PDB entry 2ZEJ | X-ray diffraction, 2.00 A resolution | chains A and B

# Chain A (and B)
Molecule: Leucine-rich repeat kinase 2
Source organism: Homo sapiens
Notes: EC 2.7.11.1; fragment: ROC-GTPase domain; chain B of this document is another copy of the same molecule, construct and numbering; everything in this record applies to it too
UniProtKB: Q17RV3 (Q17RV3_HUMAN); residues 1333-1516 here = UniProt positions 1333-1516
Chain sequence (184 residues; numbered 1333 to 1516; the number before each row is that of its first residue):
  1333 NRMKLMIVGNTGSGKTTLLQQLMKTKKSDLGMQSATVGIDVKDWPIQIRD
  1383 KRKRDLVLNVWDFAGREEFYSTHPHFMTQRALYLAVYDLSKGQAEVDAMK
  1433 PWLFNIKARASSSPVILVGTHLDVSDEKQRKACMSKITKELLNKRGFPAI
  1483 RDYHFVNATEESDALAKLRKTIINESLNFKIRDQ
Unresolved in the structure: 1333-1334, 1357-1367, 1379-1387, 1512-1516 (chain B: 1333-1334, 1358-1364, 1379-1387, 1513-1516)
Modified / non-standard residues: Mse1335, Mse1338, Mse1355, Mse1409, Mse1431, Mse1466 (selenomethionine; parent Met); Mse1364 (selenomethionine)
Bound ions: Mg2+: Thr1348 (together with GDP)
Ligand contacts:
  - GDP (guanosine-5'-diphosphate), molecule 1: Asn1342, Thr1343, Gly1344, Ser1345, Gly1346, Lys1347, Thr1348, Thr1349, Ala1396
  - GDP, molecule 2: Thr1452, His1453, Leu1454, Asp1455, Val1456, Val1488, Asn1489, Ala1490, Thr1491
What the authors report for this chain:
  - self-association interface (contacts with another copy of this molecule); pairs are residue here / residue on that copy: Phe1401-Arg1441, Trp1434-Phe1401 (pi stacking), Arg1441-Thr1404 (hydrogen bond), Arg1441-Pro1406 (hydrophobic contact), Lys1336, Ile1371, Val1373, Trp1393, Pro1406, Ala1413
  - disease-associated variants - R1441C: decreased binding to full-length (wild-type) LRRK2
  - mutagenesis - R1441C: decreased catalytic activity (GTP hydrolysis)
  - disease-associated variants - R1441G, R1441H, A1442P (citing earlier work)
  - disease-associated variants - I1371V (proposed by the authors, not directly observed)
  - contacts within the chain: Ile1371-Thr1404 (hydrophobic contact)
  - Mg2+ coordination: Thr1348
  - Mg2+ coordination through a water molecule: Thr1368, Asp1394
  - binding site for GDP: Gly1344, Ser1345, Gly1346, Lys1347, Thr1349, His1453, Asp1455, Asn1489, Thr1491
  - mutagenesis - T1343G, R1398Q: unchanged catalytic activity on autophosphorylation
  - mutagenesis - R1441C: decreased catalytic activity on GTP
  - disease-associated variants - I1371V, A1442P: decreased stability (proposed by the authors, not directly observed)

# Interface between chain A and chain B
Residue-residue contacts (123; chain A residue first):
  Lys1336(A) with Ser1403(B), hydrogen bond (side chain-backbone); Phe1408(B); Mse1409(B); Arg1412(B), hydrogen bond (backbone-backbone); Ala1413(B); Leu1414(B), hydrogen bond (backbone-backbone)
  Leu1337(A) with Leu1414(B)
  Mse1338(A) with Ala1413(B), hydrophobic; Leu1414(B), hydrogen bond (backbone-backbone); Tyr1415(B); Leu1416(B), hydrogen bond (backbone-backbone)
  Ile1339(A) with Leu1416(B); Val1418(B), hydrophobic
  Val1340(A) with Leu1416(B), hydrogen bond (backbone-backbone); Ala1417(B); Val1418(B), hydrogen bond (backbone-backbone); Trp1434(B), hydrophobic; Ile1438(B), hydrophobic
  Gly1341(A) with Val1418(B); Trp1434(B)
  Asn1342(A) with Ala1430(B); Trp1434(B), hydrogen bond
  Ser1345(A) with Val1418(B); Thr1452(B), hydrogen bond (backbone-side chain); His1453(B)
  Lys1347(A) with Val1418(B)
  Thr1349(A) with Ala1490(B); Thr1491(B)
  Leu1350(A) with Leu1416(B), hydrophobic; Val1418(B), hydrophobic; Val1450(B), hydrophobic; Val1488(B), hydrophobic; Ala1490(B), hydrophobic; Leu1497(B), hydrophobic; Leu1500(B), hydrophobic
  Gln1353(A) with Ala1490(B); Thr1491(B); Glu1492(B); Glu1493(B); Leu1497(B); Arg1501(B), hydrogen bond (backbone-side chain)
  Leu1354(A) with Leu1497(B), hydrophobic; Arg1501(B), hydrogen bond (backbone-side chain)
  Val1369(A) with Val1373(B)
  Ile1371(A) with Val1373(B)
  Val1373(A) with Ile1371(B)
  Pro1377(A) with Gln1365(B)
  Leu1388(A) with Leu1509(B), hydrophobic
  Leu1390(A) with Ile1504(B), hydrophobic; Ser1508(B)
  Trp1393(A) with Trp1393(B), hydrophobic; Mse1409(B), hydrophobic
  Gly1397(A) with Trp1434(B)
  Arg1398(A) with Trp1434(B)
  Phe1401(A) with Tyr1415(B), hydrophobic; Trp1434(B), hydrophobic; Asn1437(B); Arg1441(B), hydrogen bond (backbone-side chain)
  Tyr1402(A) with Arg1441(B)
  Ser1403(A) with Lys1336(B), hydrogen bond (backbone-side chain)
  Thr1404(A) with Arg1441(B), hydrogen bond
  His1405(A) with Arg1441(B)
  Pro1406(A) with Thr1410(B)
  Phe1408(A) with Lys1336(B)
  Mse1409(A) with Lys1336(B); Trp1393(B)
  Thr1410(A) with Pro1406(B)
  Arg1412(A) with Mse1335(B); Lys1336(B), hydrogen bond (backbone-backbone)
  Ala1413(A) with Lys1336(B); Mse1338(B), hydrophobic
  Leu1414(A) with Mse1335(B), hydrophobic; Lys1336(B), hydrogen bond (backbone-backbone); Leu1337(B); Mse1338(B), hydrogen bond (backbone-backbone)
  Tyr1415(A) with Mse1338(B); Phe1401(B)
  Leu1416(A) with Mse1338(B), hydrogen bond (backbone-backbone); Ile1339(B); Val1340(B), hydrogen bond (backbone-backbone); Leu1350(B), hydrophobic
  Ala1417(A) with Val1340(B)
  Val1418(A) with Ile1339(B), hydrophobic; Val1340(B), hydrogen bond (backbone-backbone); Gly1341(B); Ser1345(B); Lys1347(B); Leu1350(B), hydrophobic
  Lys1423(A) with Gly1344(B)
  Pro1433(A) with Arg1398(B)
  Trp1434(A) with Val1340(B), hydrophobic; Gly1341(B); Asn1342(B); Gly1397(B); Arg1398(B); Phe1401(B), hydrophobic
  Asn1437(A) with Arg1398(B)
  Ile1438(A) with Val1340(B), hydrophobic
  Arg1441(A) with Phe1401(B), hydrogen bond (side chain-backbone); Thr1404(B), hydrogen bond; His1405(B)
  Thr1452(A) with Ser1345(B), hydrogen bond (side chain-backbone)
  His1453(A) with Ser1345(B)
  Val1488(A) with Leu1350(B), hydrophobic
  Ala1490(A) with Thr1349(B); Leu1350(B), hydrophobic; Gln1353(B)
  Thr1491(A) with Thr1349(B); Gln1353(B)
  Glu1492(A) with Gln1353(B)
  Glu1493(A) with Gln1353(B)
  Leu1497(A) with Leu1350(B), hydrophobic; Leu1354(B)
  Leu1500(A) with Leu1350(B), hydrophobic
  Arg1501(A) with Gln1353(B), hydrogen bond (side chain-backbone); Leu1354(B), hydrogen bond (side chain-backbone); Thr1357(B)
  Ile1504(A) with Leu1354(B), hydrophobic; Leu1390(B), hydrophobic
  Ile1505(A) with Ile1378(B), hydrophobic
  Ser1508(A) with Mse1335(B); Leu1390(B)
  Phe1511(A) with Mse1335(B), hydrophobic
Interface residues without a listed pair, chain A (69 interface residues in all): Mse1335, Gly1344, Gly1346, Trp1376, Ile1378, Tyr1419, Asp1420, Ala1430, Val1450, Glu1507, Leu1509
Interface residues without a listed pair, chain B (69 interface residues in all): Gly1346, Lys1356, Val1369, Trp1376, Leu1388, Tyr1402, Tyr1419, Asp1420, Mse1431, Ile1505, Lys1512
The authors on this interface:
  - hot spots on chain A (mutagenesis) - R1441C: decreased binding to full-length wild-type LRRK2 protein

# Summary
The chain A/chain B interface involves 69 residues from each chain, with 25 hydrogen bonds. Polar contacts
include Lys1336(A)-Ser1403(B), Asn1342(A)-Trp1434(B) and Ser1345(A)-Thr1452(B). Chain A binds GDP. The paper
reports a binding site for GDP at Gly1344(A), Ser1345(A) and Gly1346(A) among others; I1371V and A1442P of
chain A reduce stability; 5 substitutions were tested in all.
Chain A and chain B are both Leucine-rich repeat kinase 2 (Homo sapiens); the structure, Structure of the ROC
domain from the Parkinson's disease-associated leucine-rich repeat kinase 2 reveals a dimeric ..., was
determined by X-ray diffraction together with 3D6T from the same study.
